Entry 6NE0 (electron microscopy, 3.40 A resolution); this record covers chains D and N of the 12 polymer chains in the assembly.

== Chain D ==
Molecule: CRISPR-associated protein Csy3
Organism: Pseudomonas aeruginosa UCBPP-PA14
Reference sequence: Q02MM1 (CSY3_PSEAB); residues 20-361 here correspond to UniProt positions 1-342 (UniProt number = residue number - 19)
Sequence (342 residues; each row starts with the number of its first residue):
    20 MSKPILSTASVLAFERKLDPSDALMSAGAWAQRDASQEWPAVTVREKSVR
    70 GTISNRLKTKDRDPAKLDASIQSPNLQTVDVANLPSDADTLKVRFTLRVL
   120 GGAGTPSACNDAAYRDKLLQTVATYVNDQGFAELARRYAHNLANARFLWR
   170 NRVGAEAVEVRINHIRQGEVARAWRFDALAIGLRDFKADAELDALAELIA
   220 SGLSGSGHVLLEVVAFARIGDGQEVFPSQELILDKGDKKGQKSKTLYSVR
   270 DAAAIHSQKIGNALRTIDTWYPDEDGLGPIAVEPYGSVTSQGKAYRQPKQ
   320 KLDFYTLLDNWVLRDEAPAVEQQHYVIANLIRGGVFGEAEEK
Disordered / not traced: 20-24, 358-361

== Chain N ==
Molecule: CRISPR target DNA
Sequence (44 nucleotides; each row starts with the number of its first residue):
     1 CAGGTAGACGCGGACATCAAGCCCGCCGTGAAGGTGCAGCTTCT

== Interface between chain D and chain N ==
Pairs across the interface - 24 pairs, chain D then chain N:
  Ser29(D) - DG12(N)  phosphate contact
  Ser29(D) - DG13(N)  sugar contact
  Val30(D) - DG12(N)  sugar contact
  Val30(D) - DG13(N)  sugar contact
  Thr71(D) - DG4(N)  hydrogen bond to the base
  Asn74(D) - DG4(N)  hydrogen bond to the sugar
  Asn74(D) - DT5(N)  hydrogen bond to the sugar
  Leu86(D) - DT5(N)  phosphate contact
  Ala88(D) - DG3(N)  phosphate contact
  Ser92(D) - DA2(N)  sugar contact
  Pro93(D) - DA2(N)  sugar contact
  Pro93(D) - DG3(N)  sugar contact
  Asn94(D) - DG3(N)  sugar contact
  Asn94(D) - DG4(N)  hydrogen bond to the base
  Leu95(D) - DA2(N)  base contact
  Leu95(D) - DG3(N)  sugar contact
  Gln96(D) - DG4(N)  base contact
  Leu252(D) - DC9(N)  base contact
  Lys257(D) - DG3(N)  base contact
  Lys258(D) - DG3(N)  base contact
  Val354(D) - DC11(N)  base contact
  Val354(D) - DG12(N)  base contact
  Glu357(D) - DC11(N)  phosphate contact
  Glu357(D) - DG12(N)  sugar contact
Other interface residues (no listed pair), chain D (22 interface residues in all): Leu31, Ala32, Ser73, Asp87, Asn129, Ser262
Other interface residues (no listed pair), chain N (9 interface residues in all): DA8

== Summary ==
Chain D and chain N form an interface of 22 and 9 residues respectively; the contacts include 4 hydrogen
bonds. Polar pairs include Thr71(D)-DG4(N), Asn94(D)-DG4(N) and Asn74(D)-DG4(N).
Here chain D is CRISPR-associated protein Csy3 (Pseudomonas aeruginosa UCBPP-PA14) and chain N is CRISPR
target DNA. Entry 6NE0 (Structure of double-stranded target DNA engaged Csy complex from Pseudomonas
aeruginosa (PA-14)) was determined by electron microscopy.
